PDB entry 4AAG | X-ray diffraction, 2.80 A resolution | chains B and G of the 4 polymer chains in the assembly

Chain B:
Name: DNA endonuclease I-crei
Source organism: Chlamydomonas reinhardtii
Notes: EC 3.1.-.-
Reference sequence: P05725 (DNE1_CHLRE); numbering as in UniProt (aligned over 2-153)
Chain sequence (152 residues; row label = number of the first residue in the row):
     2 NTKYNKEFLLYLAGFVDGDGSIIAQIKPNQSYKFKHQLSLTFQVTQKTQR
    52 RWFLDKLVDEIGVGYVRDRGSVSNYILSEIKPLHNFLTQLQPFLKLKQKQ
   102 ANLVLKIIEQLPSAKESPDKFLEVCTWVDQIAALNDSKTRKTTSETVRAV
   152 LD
Sequence notes: engineered mutation Asn-75 (Asp in P05725)
Ion coordination: Ca2+ site 1: Gly-19 (shared with 1 residue of chain A; 1 residue of chain E; DG615(G) of chain G); Ca2+ site 2: Asp-20 (shared with 1 residue of chain A; 1 residue of chain E; DC614(G) of chain G)
Swiss-Prot annotation at these positions:
  - region (Interaction with DNA): Gln-26 to Gln-38, Gln-44 to Gln-47, Arg-68 to Arg-70, Ser-138 to Thr-143
  - binding site (Mg(2+)): Gly-19, Asp-20
  - mutagenesis: Asp-20 (D20A/L/N: Loss of catalytic activity. Reduced affinity for DNA), Gln-26 (Q26A/C: Alters the specificity of the endonuclease), Tyr-33 (Y33C/H/R: Alters the specificity of the endonuclease), Gln-44 (Q44A/C/T/V/W: Alters the specificity of the endonuclease), Gln-47 (Q47A/E/M: Loss of catalytic activity; Q47N: Strongly reduced affinity for DNA. No effect on catalytic activity), Arg-68 (R68A: Loss of activity), Lys-98 (K98A: Strongly reduced affinity for DNA. Increased catalytic activity; K98R: Strongly reduced affinity for DNA. No effect on catalytic activity), Ser-138 (S138A: Reduced affinity for DNA. No effect on catalytic activity. Reduced cleavage; when associated with M-139), Lys-139 (K139M: Reduced affinity for DNA. No effect on catalytic activity. Reduced cleavage; when associated with A-138), Lys-142 (K142G: Reduced affinity for DNA. No effect on catalytic activity. Reduced cleavage; when associated with G-143), Thr-143 (T143G: Reduced affinity for DNA. No effect on catalytic activity. Reduced cleavage; when associated with G-142)

Chain G:
Molecule: 24-nt DNA strand
Sequence (24 nucleotides; each row starts with the number of its first residue):
   601 TCAAAACGTCGTACGACGTTTTGA
Ion coordination: Ca2+ site 1: DC614 (shared with 1 residue of chain A; Asp-20(B) of chain B; 1 residue of chain E); Ca2+ site 2: DG615 (shared with 1 residue of chain A; Gly-19(B) of chain B; 1 residue of chain E)

Chain B / chain G interface:
Residue-residue contacts (41; chain B residue first):
  Gly-19(B) / DG615(G)  phosphate contact
  Asp-20(B) / DC614(G)  phosphate contact
  Asp-20(B) / DG615(G)  phosphate contact
  Gly-21(B) / DG615(G)  sugar contact
  Gly-21(B) / DA616(G)  phosphate contact
  Ser-22(B) / DG615(G)  sugar contact
  Ser-22(B) / DA616(G)  hydrogen bond to the phosphate
  Ile-24(B) / DA616(G)  base contact
  Ile-24(B) / DC617(G)  phosphate contact
  Gln-26(B) / DG618(G)  base contact
  Lys-28(B) / DG618(G)  base contact
  Lys-28(B) / DT619(G)  hydrogen bond to the base
  Pro-29(B) / DT619(G)  phosphate contact
  Pro-29(B) / DT620(G)  base contact
  Asn-30(B) / DT621(G)  hydrogen bond to the base
  Gln-44(B) / DA616(G)  base contact
  Thr-46(B) / DC614(G)  sugar contact
  Thr-46(B) / DG615(G)  base contact
  Gln-47(B) / DC614(G)  hydrogen bond to the phosphate
  Lys-48(B) / DA613(G)  salt bridge to the phosphate
  Lys-48(B) / DC614(G)  hydrogen bond to the phosphate
  Arg-51(B) / DA613(G)  phosphate contact
  Arg-51(B) / DC614(G)  salt bridge to the phosphate
  Arg-70(B) / DC614(G)  base contact
  Arg-70(B) / DG615(G)  hydrogen bond to the base
  Arg-70(B) / DA616(G)  base contact
  Lys-98(B) / DA616(G)  phosphate contact
  Ala-133(B) / DC617(G)  phosphate contact
  Asn-136(B) / DA616(G)  phosphate contact
  Asn-136(B) / DC617(G)  hydrogen bond to the phosphate
  Asp-137(B) / DA616(G)  hydrogen bond to the phosphate
  Ser-138(B) / DA616(G)  phosphate contact
  Ser-138(B) / DC617(G)  hydrogen bond to the phosphate
  Thr-140(B) / DC617(G)  sugar contact
  Thr-140(B) / DG618(G)  sugar contact
  Arg-141(B) / DC617(G)  phosphate contact
  Arg-141(B) / DG618(G)  phosphate contact
  Lys-142(B) / DC617(G)  phosphate contact
  Lys-142(B) / DG618(G)  hydrogen bond to the phosphate
  Lys-142(B) / DT619(G)  salt bridge to the phosphate
  Thr-143(B) / DG618(G)  hydrogen bond to the phosphate
Interface residues without a listed pair, chain B (29 interface residues in all): Ile-23, Ala-25, Gln-38, Val-73, Lys-139

In short:
The interface between chain B and chain G involves 29 residues on one side and 9 on the other, with 11
hydrogen bonds and 3 salt bridges. Among the polar pairs are Lys-28(B)/DT619(G), Asn-30(B)/DT621(G) and
Arg-70(B)/DG615(G).
Here chain B is DNA endonuclease I-crei (Chlamydomonas reinhardtii) and chain G is a 24-nt DNA strand. Entry
4AAG (Crystal structure of the mutant D75N I-CreI in complex with its wild- type target in presence ...) was
determined by X-ray diffraction (same publication as 4AAB, 4AAD, 4AAE and 4AAF).
